1UPU - chains C and A of the 4 polymer chains in the assembly; structure by X-ray diffraction, 2.50 A resolution.

[Chain C (and A)]
Molecule: Uracil phosphoribosyltransferase
Organism: Toxoplasma gondii
Notes: EC 2.4.2.9; chain A of this document is another copy of the same molecule, construct and numbering; everything in this record applies to it too
Reference sequence: Q26998 (UPP_TOXGO); numbering as in UniProt (aligned over 21-244)
Sequence (224 residues; each row starts with the number of its first residue):
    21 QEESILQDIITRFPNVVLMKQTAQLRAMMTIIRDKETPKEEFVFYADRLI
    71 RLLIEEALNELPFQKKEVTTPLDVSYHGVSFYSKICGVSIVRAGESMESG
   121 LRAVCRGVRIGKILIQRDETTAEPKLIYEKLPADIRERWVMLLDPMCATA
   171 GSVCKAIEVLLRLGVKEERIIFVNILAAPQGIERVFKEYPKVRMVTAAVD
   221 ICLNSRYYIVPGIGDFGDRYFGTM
Construct notes: conflict Gln84 (Glu in Q26998), Glu157 (Asp in Q26998); engineered mutation Val128 (Cys in Q26998)
UniProt features mapped onto this chain:
  - binding site (GTP): Lys59, Arg68, Tyr102 to Ile105, Arg129, Arg158
  - binding site (5-phospho-alpha-D-ribose 1-diphosphate): Arg112, Arg137, Asp164 to Ser172, Asp235
  - binding site (uracil): Ile229, Gly234 to Phe236
Ligand contacts: uridine-5'-monophosphate (U5P): Ala113, Arg137, Asp164, Met166, Cys167, Ala168, Thr169, Ala170, Gly171, Ser172, Tyr227, Tyr228, Ile229, Gly234, Asp235, Phe236

[Interface between chain C and chain A]
Contacting residue pairs - 45 pairs, chain C then chain A:
  Lys59(C) - Gly127(A)
  Lys59(C) - Arg129(A)
  Val63(C) - Arg122(A)
  Arg112(C) - Lys132(A)
  Arg112(C) - Tyr148(A)
  Arg112(C) - Lys150(A)
  Glu115(C) - Glu115(A)
  Glu115(C) - Lys132(A)  salt bridge
  Glu118(C) - Phe241(A)
  Arg122(C) - Val63(A)
  Arg122(C) - Tyr240(A)  hydrogen bond (side chain-backbone)
  Arg122(C) - Phe241(A)
  Gly127(C) - Lys59(A)  hydrogen bond (backbone-side chain)
  Arg129(C) - Lys59(A)
  Arg129(C) - Phe241(A)
  Arg129(C) - Gly242(A)  hydrogen bond (side chain-backbone)
  Ile130(C) - Phe241(A)  hydrogen bond (backbone-backbone)
  Ile130(C) - Thr243(A)
  Lys132(C) - Arg112(A)
  Lys132(C) - Glu115(A)  salt bridge
  Lys132(C) - Phe241(A)
  Leu134(C) - Tyr148(A)  hydrophobic
  Gln136(C) - Tyr148(A)
  Ile147(C) - Ile147(A)  hydrophobic
  Tyr148(C) - Arg112(A)
  Tyr148(C) - Leu134(A)  hydrophobic
  Tyr148(C) - Gln136(A)
  Lys150(C) - Arg112(A)
  Lys150(C) - Asp238(A)  salt bridge
  Lys150(C) - Thr243(A)
  Leu151(C) - Thr243(A)
  Pro152(C) - Thr243(A)
  Asp238(C) - Lys150(A)  salt bridge
  Tyr240(C) - Arg122(A)  hydrogen bond (backbone-side chain)
  Phe241(C) - Glu118(A)
  Phe241(C) - Arg122(A)
  Phe241(C) - Arg129(A)
  Phe241(C) - Ile130(A)  hydrogen bond (backbone-backbone)
  Phe241(C) - Lys132(A)
  Gly242(C) - Arg129(A)  hydrogen bond (backbone-side chain)
  Thr243(C) - Ile130(A)
  Thr243(C) - Lys150(A)
  Thr243(C) - Leu151(A)
  Thr243(C) - Pro152(A)
  Met244(C) - Arg129(A)
Interface residues without a listed pair, chain C (25 interface residues in all): Glu60, Val128
Interface residues without a listed pair, chain A (26 interface residues in all): Glu60, Arg126, Val128, Ala153

[Overview]
25 residues of chain C face 26 of chain A across their interface; the contacts include 7 hydrogen bonds and 4
salt bridges. Polar pairs include Glu115(C)-Lys132(A), Lys150(C)-Asp238(A) and Arg122(C)-Tyr240(A). Ligands of
chain C: uridine-5'-monophosphate.
Both chains are Uracil phosphoribosyltransferase (Toxoplasma gondii). Entry 1UPU (Structure of the uracil
phosphoribosyltransferase, mutant C128V, bound to product uridine-1-monophosphate (ump)) was determined by
X-ray diffraction together with 1UPF, 1BD3 and 1BD4 from the same study.
